PDB entry 4PJF | X-ray diffraction, 2.45 A resolution | chains A and H of the 4 polymer chains in the assembly

[Chain A]
Name: Major histocompatibility complex class I-related gene protein
Source organism: Homo sapiens
UniProt: Q95460 (HMR1_HUMAN); residues 1-270 here correspond to UniProt positions 23-292 (UniProt number = residue number + 22)
Chain sequence (271 residues; numbered 0 to 270; the number before each row is that of its first residue; numbering starts at 0):
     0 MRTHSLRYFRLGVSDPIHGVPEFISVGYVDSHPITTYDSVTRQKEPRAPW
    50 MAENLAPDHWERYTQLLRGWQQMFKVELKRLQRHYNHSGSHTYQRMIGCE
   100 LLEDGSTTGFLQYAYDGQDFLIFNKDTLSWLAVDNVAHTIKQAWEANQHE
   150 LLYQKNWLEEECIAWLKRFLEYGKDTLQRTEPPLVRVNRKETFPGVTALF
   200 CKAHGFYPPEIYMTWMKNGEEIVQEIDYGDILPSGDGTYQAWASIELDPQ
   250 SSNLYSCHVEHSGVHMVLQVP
Not modelled in the structure: 0, 247-252, 270
Construct notes: initiating methionine (0); engineered mutation Ser261 (Cys283 in Q95460)
Curated features (UniProtKB/Swiss-Prot):
  - binding site (5-(2-oxoethylideneamino)-6-(D-ribitylamino)uracil): Arg9, Ser24, Lys43, Arg94, Tyr152, Gln153
  - binding site (5-(2-oxopropylideneamino)-6-(D-ribitylamino)uracil): Arg9, Ser24, Lys43, Arg94, Tyr152, Gln153
  - binding site (7-hydroxy-6-methyl-8-(1-D-ribityl)lumazine): Arg9, Ser24, Lys43, Arg94, Tyr152, Gln153
  - binding site (8-(9H-purin-6-yl)-2-oxa-8-azabicyclo[3.3.1]nona-3,6-diene-4,6-dicarbaldehyde): Arg9, Lys43, His58, Arg94
  - binding site (2-amino-4-oxopteridine-6-carbaldehyde): Lys43
  - binding site (pyridoxal): Lys43
  - glycosylation: Asn85 (N-linked (GlcNAc...) asparagine)
Disulfide bonds: Cys98-Cys161, Cys200-Cys256
Covalent attachments: Acetyl 6-formylpterin (30W) linked to Lys43
Small-molecule neighbours: Acetyl 6-formylpterin (30W; N-(6-formyl-4-oxo-3,4-dihydropteridin-2-yl)acetamide): Tyr7, Arg9, Thr34, Tyr62, Leu66, Trp69, Arg94, Ile96, Tyr152, Trp156

[Chain H]
Name: TCR-beta
Source organism: Homo sapiens
Chain sequence (246 residues; each row starts with the number of its first residue; numbers below 1 keep their minus sign (His-1 is residue -1)):
    -1 HMNAGVTQTPKFQVLKTGQSMTLQCAQDMNHNSMYWYRQDPGMGLRLIYY
    49 SASEGTTDKGEVPNGYNVSRLNKREFSLRLESAAPSQTSVYFCASSYEVS
    99 GANVLTFGEGSRLTVLEDLKNVFPPEVAVFEPSEAEISHTQKATLVCLAT
   149 GFYPDHVELSWWVNGKEVHSGVCTDPQPLKEQPALNDSRYALSSRLRVSA
   199 TFWQNPRNHFRCQVQFYGLSENDEWTQDRAKPVTQIVSAEAWGRAD
Not modelled in the structure: -1 to 2, 243-244
Disulfide bonds: Cys23-Cys91, Cys145-Cys210

[Chain A / chain H interface]
Residue-residue contacts (24; chain A residue first):
  Arg41(A) - Gly53(H)
  Arg61(A) - Tyr48(H)  hydrogen bond
  Arg61(A) - Val97(H)
  Gln64(A) - Tyr48(H)
  Gln64(A) - Ala50(H)
  Gln64(A) - Thr54(H)  hydrogen bond
  Gln64(A) - Thr55(H)
  Gln64(A) - Asp56(H)
  Leu65(A) - Val97(H)  hydrophobic
  Arg67(A) - Ser51(H)
  Arg67(A) - Thr54(H)  hydrogen bond
  Gly68(A) - Ser51(H)
  Trp69(A) - Glu96(H)  hydrogen bond
  Trp69(A) - Ser98(H)
  Gln71(A) - Glu52(H)
  Met72(A) - Asn30(H)
  Met72(A) - Tyr95(H)  hydrophobic
  Met72(A) - Glu96(H)
  His148(A) - Ala100(H)
  Glu149(A) - Gly99(H)
  Glu149(A) - Ala100(H)  hydrogen bond (side chain-backbone)
  Glu149(A) - Asn101(H)
  Tyr152(A) - Ser98(H)
  Tyr152(A) - Gly99(H)
Interface residues without a listed pair, chain A (14 interface residues in all): Glu60, Arg79
Interface residues without a listed pair, chain H (17 interface residues in all): Asn28

[In short]
Chain A and chain H form an interface of 14 and 17 residues respectively, with 5 hydrogen bonds. Among the
polar pairs are Arg61(A)-Tyr48(H), Gln64(A)-Thr54(H) and Arg67(A)-Thr54(H). Acetyl 6-formylpterin is
covalently linked to Lys43(A).
Here chain A is Major histocompatibility complex class I-related gene protein and chain H is TCR-beta, both
from Homo sapiens. Entry 4PJF (Structure of human MR1-Ac-6-FP in complex with human MAIT B-C10 TCR) was
determined by X-ray diffraction together with 4PJ5, 4PJ7, 4PJ8, 4PJ9, 4PJA, 4PJB and 7 further entries from
the same study.
